Entry 6KMZ (X-ray diffraction, 3.61 A resolution); this record covers chains A and b of the 5 polymer chains in the assembly.

# Chain A
Protein: Caspase-4
Source organism: Homo sapiens
Notes: EC 3.4.22.57
UniProt: P49662 (CASP4_HUMAN); the construct has insertions or renumbered stretches relative to UniProt, so the offset changes along the chain: 105-270 = UniProt 105-270; 279-285 = UniProt 283-289
Sequence (185 residues; row label = number of the first residue in the row; note: 8 numbers in that range are skipped by the numbering (no residue carries them; nothing is unmodelled there); a row labelled like 270A-270L holds insertion residues (270A, then the next letters in order)):
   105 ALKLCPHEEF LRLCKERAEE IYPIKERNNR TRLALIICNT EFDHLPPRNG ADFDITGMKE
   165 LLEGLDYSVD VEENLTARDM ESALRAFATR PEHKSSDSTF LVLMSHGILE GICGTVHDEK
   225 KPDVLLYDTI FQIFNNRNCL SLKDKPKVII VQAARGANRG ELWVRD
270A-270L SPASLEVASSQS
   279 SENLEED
Unresolved in the structure: 270A-270L
Construct notes: engineered mutation Ala258 (Cys in P49662)
Curated features (UniProtKB/Swiss-Prot):
  - active site: His210
  - site: Asp285 (Cleavage)

# Chain b
Protein: Caspase-4
Source organism: Homo sapiens
Notes: EC 3.4.22.57
UniProt: P49662 (CASP4_HUMAN); numbering as in UniProt (aligned over 290-377)
Sequence (88 residues; row label = number of the first residue in the row):
   290 AVYKTHVEKD FIAFCSSTPH NVSWRDSTMG SIFITQLITC FQKYSWCCHL EEVFRKVQQS
   350 FETPRAKAQM PTIERLSMTR YFYLFPGN
Curated features (UniProtKB/Swiss-Prot):
  - modified residue: Arg314 (Microbial infection: ADP-riboxanated arginine)

# Chain A / chain b interface
Contacting residue pairs - 22 pairs, chain A then chain b:
  Glu124(A) - Lys345(b)  salt bridge
  Glu124(A) - Gln348(b)
  Asp232(A) - His309(b)  salt bridge
  Gly264(A) - His295(b)
  Gly264(A) - Val296(b)
  Glu265(A) - Thr294(b)
  Glu265(A) - Val296(b)
  Leu266(A) - Tyr292(b)
  Leu266(A) - Lys293(b)
  Leu266(A) - Thr294(b)  hydrogen bond (backbone-backbone)
  Leu266(A) - Val296(b)  hydrophobic
  Trp267(A) - Val291(b)  hydrophobic
  Trp267(A) - Tyr292(b)
  Trp267(A) - Lys293(b)
  Val268(A) - Ala290(b)
  Val268(A) - Val291(b)
  Val268(A) - Tyr292(b)  hydrogen bond (backbone-backbone)
  Val268(A) - Thr294(b)
  Arg269(A) - Ala290(b)
  Arg269(A) - Tyr292(b)
  Asp270(A) - Ala290(b)  hydrogen bond (backbone-backbone)
  Asp270(A) - Tyr292(b)
Interface residues without a listed pair, chain A (11 interface residues in all): Glu123, Arg263

# In short
The interface between chain A and chain b involves 11 residues on one side and 10 on the other; the contacts
include 3 hydrogen bonds and 2 salt bridges. Polar contacts include Glu124(A)-Lys345(b), Asp232(A)-His309(b)
and Leu266(A)-Thr294(b). From UniProt: active-site residue His210(A) on chain A.
Here chain A is Caspase-4 and chain b is Caspase-4, both from Homo sapiens. Entry 6KMZ (caspase-4 P22/P10
C258A in complex with human GSDMD-C domain) was determined by X-ray diffraction, deposited together with 6KMT,
6KMU, 6KMV, 6KN0 and 6KN1.
